PDB entry 1Z6O | X-ray diffraction, 1.91 A resolution | chains K and N of the 24 polymer chains in the assembly

# Chain K
Protein: Ferritin light chain
Source organism: Trichoplusia ni
UniProtKB: Q52SA8 (Q52SA8_TRINI); residues 13-212 here correspond to UniProt positions 1-200 (UniProt number = residue number - 12)
Sequence (212 residues; each row starts with the number of its first residue):
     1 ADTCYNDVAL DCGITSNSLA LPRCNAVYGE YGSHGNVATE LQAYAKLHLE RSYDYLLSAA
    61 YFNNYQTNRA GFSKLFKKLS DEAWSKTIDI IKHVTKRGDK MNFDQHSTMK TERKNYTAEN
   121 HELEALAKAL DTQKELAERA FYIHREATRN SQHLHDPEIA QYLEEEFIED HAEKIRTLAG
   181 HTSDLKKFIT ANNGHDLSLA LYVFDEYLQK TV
Disulfide bonds: Cys4-Cys24
Ion coordination: Ca2+: Gln161, Glu164 (shared with 2 residues of chain B; 2 residues of chain D); Fe ion: Glu165 (shared with 1 residue of chain B; 1 residue of chain D)

# Chain N
Protein: Ferritin heavy chain
Source organism: Trichoplusia ni
UniProtKB: Q52SA9 (Q52SA9_TRINI); residues 13-146 here correspond to UniProt positions 1-134 (UniProt number = residue number - 12)
Sequence (191 residues; each row starts with the number of its first residue):
     1 TQCNVNPVQI PKDWITMHRS CRNSMRQQIQ MEVGASLQYL AMGAHFSKDV VNRPGFAQLF
    61 FDAASEEREH AMKLIEYLLM RGELTNDVSS LLQVRPPTRS SWKGGVEALE HALSMESDVT
   121 KSIRNVIKAC EDDSEFNDYH LVDYLTGDFL EEQYKGQRDL AGKASTLKKL MDRHEALGEF
   181 IFDKKLLGID V
Disulfide bonds: Cys21-Cys130
Ion coordination: Fe ion: Glu32, Glu67, His70

# How chain K and chain N interact
Contacting residue pairs (37):
  Arg176(K) - Ser47(N)  hydrogen bond (side chain-backbone)
  Arg176(K) - Lys48(N)  hydrogen bond (side chain-backbone)
  Arg176(K) - Asp49(N)
  Arg176(K) - Asn52(N)  hydrogen bond
  Gly180(K) - Asp49(N)
  Gly180(K) - Asn52(N)  hydrogen bond (backbone-side chain)
  Ser183(K) - Asp49(N)  hydrogen bond (side chain-backbone)
  Ser183(K) - Val50(N)
  Asp184(K) - Asn52(N)  hydrogen bond
  Asp184(K) - Arg53(N)  salt bridge
  Asp184(K) - Phe180(N)
  Lys187(K) - Val50(N)
  Lys187(K) - Val51(N)  hydrogen bond (side chain-backbone)
  Lys187(K) - Arg53(N)
  Lys187(K) - Ala176(N)
  Phe188(K) - Ala176(N)  hydrophobic
  Phe188(K) - Leu177(N)  hydrophobic
  Phe188(K) - Phe180(N)  hydrophobic
  Ala191(K) - Ala176(N)  hydrophobic
  Asn192(K) - Asp172(N)
  Asn192(K) - Arg173(N)  hydrogen bond (side chain-backbone)
  Asn192(K) - His174(N)
  Asn192(K) - Glu175(N)
  Asp196(K) - Arg173(N)
  Asp196(K) - His174(N)  salt bridge
  Leu199(K) - Leu177(N)  hydrophobic
  Ala200(K) - Leu177(N)
  Val203(K) - Leu177(N)  hydrophobic
  Val203(K) - Ile181(N)  hydrophobic
  Val203(K) - Val191(N)
  Phe204(K) - Phe180(N)  hydrophobic
  Glu206(K) - Val191(N)
  Tyr207(K) - Phe180(N)  hydrophobic
  Tyr207(K) - Lys184(N)
  Tyr207(K) - Val191(N)
  Lys210(K) - Asp190(N)  hydrogen bond (side chain-backbone)
  Lys210(K) - Val191(N)  hydrogen bond (side chain-backbone)
Also at the interface, not in a pair above, chain K (19 interface residues in all): Ala179, His181, Thr211
Also at the interface, not in a pair above, chain N (20 interface residues in all): Met171, Ile189

# Summary
19 residues of chain K face 20 of chain N across their interface; the contacts include 10 hydrogen bonds and 2
salt bridges. Polar pairs include Asp184(K)-Arg53(N), Asp196(K)-His174(N) and Arg176(K)-Ser47(N). The Ca2+
site is built by Gln161(K) and Glu164(K).
Chain K is Ferritin light chain and chain N is Ferritin heavy chain, both from Trichoplusia ni; the structure,
Crystal Structure of Trichoplusia ni secreted ferritin, was determined by X-ray diffraction.
